PDB entry 4IMA | X-ray diffraction, 1.95 A resolution | chains A and C of the 4 polymer chains in the assembly

== Chain A (and C) ==
Molecule: Pyruvate kinase
Organism: Homo sapiens
Notes: EC 2.7.1.40; chain C of this document is another copy of the same molecule, construct and numbering; everything in this record applies to it too
UniProtKB: O75758 (O75758_HUMAN); residues 1-543 here correspond to UniProt positions 57-599 (UniProt number = residue number + 56)
Sequence (543 residues; each row starts with the number of its first residue):
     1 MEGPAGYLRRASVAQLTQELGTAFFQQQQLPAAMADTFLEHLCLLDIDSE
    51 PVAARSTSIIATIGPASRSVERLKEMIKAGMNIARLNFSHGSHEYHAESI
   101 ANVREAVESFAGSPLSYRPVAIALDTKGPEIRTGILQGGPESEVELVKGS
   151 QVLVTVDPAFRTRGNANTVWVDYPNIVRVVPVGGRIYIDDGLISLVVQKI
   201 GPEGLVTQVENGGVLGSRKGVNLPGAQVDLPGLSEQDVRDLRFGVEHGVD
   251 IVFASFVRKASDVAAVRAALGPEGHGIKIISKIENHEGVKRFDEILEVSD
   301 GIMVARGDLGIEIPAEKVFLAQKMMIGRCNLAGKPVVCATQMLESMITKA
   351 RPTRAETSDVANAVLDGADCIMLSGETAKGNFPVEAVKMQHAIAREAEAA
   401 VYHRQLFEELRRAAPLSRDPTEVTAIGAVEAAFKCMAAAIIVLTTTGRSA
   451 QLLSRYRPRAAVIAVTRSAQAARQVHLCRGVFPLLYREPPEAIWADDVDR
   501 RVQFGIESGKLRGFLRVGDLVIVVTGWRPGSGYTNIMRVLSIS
Not modelled in the structure: 1-15, 111-112, 138-141 (chain C: 1-17, 134-142, 159-169, 225)
Construct notes: engineered mutation M436 (Cys492 in O75758)
Bound ions: Mn2+: E284, D308 (together with citrate anion)
Small-molecule neighbours:
  - 1,6-di-O-phosphono-beta-D-fructofuranose (FBP): L443, T444, T445, T446, G447, R448, S449, W494, R501, T525, G526, W527, R528, P529, G530, S531, G532, Y533, T534
  - citrate anion (FLC): R85, N87, D125, K282, E284, M303, A305, R306, G307, D308, T340, M372, S374
From the paper describing this entry:
  - conformationally variable residues (order/disorder transition): Q18 to F24
  - contacts within the chain: F24-M436 (hydrophobic contact)
  - mutagenesis - S12A, Q18A, T22A: increased binding to PEP
  - mutagenesis - L16A, L20A, F24A: decreased binding to PEP

== Interface between chain A and chain C ==
Contacting residue pairs (98):
  Q29(A) with L320(C)
  T37(A) with E409(C)
  F38(A) with Q405(C); E409(C), hydrogen bond (backbone-side chain)
  L39(A) with G327(C); L331(C), hydrophobic; E409(C), hydrogen bond (backbone-side chain); L410(C), hydrophobic
  L42(A) with K323(C); M324(C)
  C43(A) with M324(C); G327(C); R328(C), hydrogen bond (backbone-side chain); L331(C), hydrophobic
  L45(A) with M324(C)
  D46(A) with K290(C), salt bridge
  I47(A) with H286(C); V289(C), hydrophobic; K317(C), hydrogen bond (backbone-side chain); A321(C), hydrophobic
  D48(A) with H286(C), salt bridge; K290(C), salt bridge
  E50(A) with K317(C), salt bridge
  D190(A) with R354(C), salt bridge
  G191(A) with R351(C)
  L192(A) with K349(C)
  N211(A) with A350(C)
  H286(A) with I47(C); D48(C), salt bridge
  V289(A) with I47(C), hydrophobic
  K290(A) with D46(C), salt bridge; D48(C), salt bridge
  R306(A) with R354(C), hydrogen bond (backbone-side chain)
  G307(A) with R354(C), hydrogen bond (backbone-side chain)
  G310(A) with R354(C)
  I311(A) with R354(C)
  A315(A) with R351(C)
  E316(A) with I393(C); E396(C)
  K317(A) with I47(C), hydrogen bond (side chain-backbone); E50(C), salt bridge; E396(C), salt bridge
  F319(A) with A361(C), hydrophobic; E396(C); A397(C), hydrophobic
  L320(A) with Q29(C); E396(C); A400(C), hydrophobic
  K323(A) with N362(C), hydrogen bond; L365(C)
  M324(A) with L42(C); C43(C); L45(C)
  G327(A) with L39(C); C43(C)
  R328(A) with C43(C), hydrogen bond (side chain-backbone)
  L331(A) with L39(C), hydrophobic; C43(C), hydrophobic
  T340(A) with R354(C)
  Q341(A) with T353(C); R354(C), hydrogen bond (side chain-backbone); A355(C)
  M342(A) with A355(C)
  R351(A) with A315(C)
  T353(A) with Q341(C)
  R354(A) with D190(C), salt bridge; R306(C), hydrogen bond (side chain-backbone); G307(C), hydrogen bond (side chain-backbone); G310(C); I311(C); T340(C); Q341(C), hydrogen bond (backbone-side chain)
  A355(A) with Q341(C); M342(C); A355(C); E356(C); D359(C)
  S358(A) with D359(C), hydrogen bond
  D359(A) with A355(C); S358(C), hydrogen bond
  A361(A) with F319(C), hydrophobic
  N362(A) with K323(C), hydrogen bond; N362(C)
  L365(A) with K323(C)
  A392(A) with E316(C)
  I393(A) with E316(C)
  E396(A) with E316(C); K317(C), salt bridge; F319(C); L320(C)
  A397(A) with F319(C), hydrophobic
  A400(A) with L320(C), hydrophobic
  Q405(A) with F38(C); Q405(C), hydrogen bond
  E409(A) with T37(C); F38(C), hydrogen bond (side chain-backbone); L39(C), hydrogen bond (side chain-backbone)
  L410(A) with L39(C), hydrophobic
Also at the interface, not in a pair above, chain A (59 interface residues in all): S49, P51, I313, A321, E344, E356, T357
Also at the interface, not in a pair above, chain C (60 interface residues in all): S49, P51, G191, L192, I313, T357, F382, A392

== Overview ==
59 residues of chain A and 60 residues of chain C are in contact, with 19 hydrogen bonds and 12 salt bridges.
Polar contacts include D46(A)-K290(C), D48(A)-H286(C) and D48(A)-K290(C). From the paper: S12A, Q18A and T22A
of chain A increase binding to PEP; conformational variability at Q18(A); 6 substitutions were tested in all.
Chain A and chain C are both Pyruvate kinase (Homo sapiens); the structure, The structure of C436M-hLPYK in
complex with Citrate/Mn/ATP/Fru-1,6-BP, was determined by X-ray diffraction (same publication as 4IP7).
